2BRL - chain A; structure by X-ray diffraction, 2.40 A resolution.

== Chain A ==
Molecule: RNA-directed RNA polymerase
Source organism: Hepatitis C virus
Notes: EC 2.7.7.48; fragment: ns5b catalytic domain, residues 2420-2955
Reference sequence: P26663 (POLG_HCVBK); residues 1-536 here correspond to UniProt positions 2420-2955 (UniProt number = residue number + 2419)
Chain sequence (536 residues; row label = number of the first residue in the row):
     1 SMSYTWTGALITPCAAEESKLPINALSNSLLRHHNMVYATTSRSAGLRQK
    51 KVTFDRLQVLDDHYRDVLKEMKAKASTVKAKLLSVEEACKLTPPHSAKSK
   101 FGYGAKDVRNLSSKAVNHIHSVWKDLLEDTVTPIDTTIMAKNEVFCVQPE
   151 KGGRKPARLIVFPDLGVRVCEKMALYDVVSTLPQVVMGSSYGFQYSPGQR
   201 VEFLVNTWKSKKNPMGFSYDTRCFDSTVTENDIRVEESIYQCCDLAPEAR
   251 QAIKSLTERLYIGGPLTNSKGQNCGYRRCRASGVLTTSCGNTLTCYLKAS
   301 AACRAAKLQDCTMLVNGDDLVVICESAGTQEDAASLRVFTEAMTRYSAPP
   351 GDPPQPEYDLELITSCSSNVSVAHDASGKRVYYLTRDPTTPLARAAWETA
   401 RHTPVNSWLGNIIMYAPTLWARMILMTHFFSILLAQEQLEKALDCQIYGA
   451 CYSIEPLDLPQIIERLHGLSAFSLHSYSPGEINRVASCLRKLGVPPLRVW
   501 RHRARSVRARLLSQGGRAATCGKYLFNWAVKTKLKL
Unresolved in the structure: 22-35, 148-152, 532-536
Swiss-Prot annotation at these positions:
  - binding site (Mg(2+)): Asp220, Asp318, Asp319
  - modified residue (Phosphoserine): Ser29, Ser42
Bound ions: Mn2+ site 1: Asp220, Thr221, Asp318; Mn2+ site 2: Asp220, Asp318, Asp319
Ligand contacts: POO (3-cyclohexyl-1-(2-{methyl[(1-methylpiperidin-3-yl)methyl]amino}-2-oxoethyl)-2-phenyl-1H-indole-6-carboxylic acid): Val37, Leu392, Ala393, Ala395, Ala396, Thr399, Ile424, Leu425, His428, Phe429, Leu492, Gly493, Val494, Pro495, Trp500, Arg503
From the paper describing this entry:
  - conformationally variable residues (order/disorder transition): Pro22 to Asn35, Gln148 to Gly152
  - binding site for POO: Val37, Leu392, Ala393, Ala395, Ala396, Thr399, Ile424, Leu425, His428, Phe429, Leu492, Gly493, Val494, Pro495, Trp500, Arg503
  - mutagenesis - P495L: abolished binding to POO
  - mutagenesis - L30R, L30S: abolished catalytic activity (citing earlier work)

== Summary ==
Bound to chain A: compound POO. Asp220, Thr221 and Asp318 form the Mn2+ site 1. Asp220, Asp318 and Asp319 form
the Mn2+ site 2. From UniProt: 3 Mg2+-binding residues. The paper reports a binding site for POO at Val37,
Leu392 and Ala393 among others; L30R and L30S abolish catalytic activity.
Chain A is RNA-directed RNA polymerase (Hepatitis C virus); the structure, Crystal structure of Hepatitis C
virus polymerase in complex with an allosteric inhibitor (compound 2), was determined by X-ray diffraction
(same publication as 2BRK).
